5F16 - chain A; structure by X-ray diffraction, 1.20 A resolution.

[Chain A]
Protein: Lysozyme C
From: Gallus gallus
Notes: EC 3.2.1.17
UniProtKB: P00698 (LYSC_CHICK); residues 1-129 here correspond to UniProt positions 19-147 (UniProt number = residue number + 18)
Chain sequence (129 residues; each row starts with the number of its first residue):
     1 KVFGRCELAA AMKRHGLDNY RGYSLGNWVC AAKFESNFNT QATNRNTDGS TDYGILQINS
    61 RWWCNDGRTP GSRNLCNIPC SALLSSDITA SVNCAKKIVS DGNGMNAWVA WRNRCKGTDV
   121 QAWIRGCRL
Cystine bridges: Cys6-Cys127, Cys30-Cys115, Cys64-Cys80, Cys76-Cys94
Metal / ion sites: Na+: Ser60, Cys64, Ser72, Arg73
UniProt features mapped onto this chain:
  - active site: Glu35, Asp52
  - binding site (substrate): Asp101

[Summary]
The Na+ site is built by Ser60, Cys64, Ser72 and Arg73. UniProt lists active-site residues Glu35 and Asp52 and
substrate-binding residue Asp101.
Chain A is Lysozyme C (Gallus gallus); the structure, CTA-modified hen egg-white lysozyme, was determined by
X-ray diffraction (same publication as 5F14).
